Entry 4Y8Q (X-ray diffraction, 2.60 A resolution); this record covers chains H and Z of the 32 polymer chains in the assembly.

# Chain H
Name: Proteasome subunit beta type-2
Source organism: Saccharomyces cerevisiae (strain ATCC 204508 / S288c)
Notes: EC 3.4.25.1
UniProt: P25043 (PSB2_YEAST); residues 1-232 here correspond to UniProt positions 30-261 (UniProt number = residue number + 29)
Chain sequence (232 residues; row label = number of the first residue in the row):
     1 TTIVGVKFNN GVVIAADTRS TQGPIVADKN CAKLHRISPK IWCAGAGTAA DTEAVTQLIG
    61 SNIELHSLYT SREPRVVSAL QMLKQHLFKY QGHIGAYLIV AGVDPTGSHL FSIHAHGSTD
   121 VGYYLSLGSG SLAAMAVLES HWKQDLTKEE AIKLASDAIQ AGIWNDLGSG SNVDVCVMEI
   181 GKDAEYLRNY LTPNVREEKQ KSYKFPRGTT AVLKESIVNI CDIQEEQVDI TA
Not modelled in the structure: 223-232
Swiss-Prot annotation at these positions:
  - active site: Thr1 (Nucleophile)

# Chain Z
Name: Proteasome subunit beta type-6
Source organism: Saccharomyces cerevisiae (strain ATCC 204508 / S288c)
Notes: EC 3.4.25.1
UniProt: P23724 (PSB6_YEAST); residues 1-222 here correspond to UniProt positions 20-241 (UniProt number = residue number + 19)
Chain sequence (222 residues; each row starts with the number of its first residue):
     1 QFNPYGDNGG TILGIAGEDF AVLAGDTRNI TDYSINSRYE PKVFDCGDNI VMSANGFAAD
    61 GDALVKRFKN SVKWYHFDHN DKKLSINSAA RNIQHLLYGK RFFPYYVHTI IAGLDEDGKG
   121 AVYSFDPVGS YEREQCRAGG AAASLIMPFL DNQVNFKNQY EPGTNGKVKK PLKYLSVEEV
   181 IKLVRDSFTS ATERHIQVGD GLEILIVTKD GVRKEFYELK RD
Ion coordination: Mg2+: Thr192, Val198

# How chain H and chain Z interact
Residue-residue contacts (57):
  Arg19(H) with Ile196(Z); Asp222(Z), salt bridge
  Pro24(H) with Arg194(Z); His195(Z); Ile196(Z), hydrogen bond (backbone-backbone)
  Ile25(H) with Arg194(Z); His195(Z)
  Val26(H) with Glu193(Z); Arg194(Z), hydrogen bond (backbone-side chain); Ile196(Z), hydrophobic
  Ala27(H) with Arg194(Z), hydrogen bond (backbone-side chain)
  Lys29(H) with Glu193(Z), salt bridge; Arg194(Z)
  Ile163(H) with Asp222(Z)
  Trp164(H) with Ile35(Z); Arg38(Z), hydrogen bond (backbone-side chain); Arg221(Z); Asp222(Z)
  Asn165(H) with Tyr33(Z); Arg38(Z)
  Asp166(H) with Tyr33(Z); Asp222(Z)
  Leu167(H) with Arg28(Z); Ile30(Z), hydrophobic; Asp32(Z); Tyr33(Z), hydrogen bond (backbone-backbone); Ile35(Z), hydrophobic; Ile196(Z)
  Gly168(H) with Tyr33(Z)
  Ser169(H) with Asp222(Z)
  Gly170(H) with Asp222(Z)
  Ser171(H) with Asp222(Z), hydrogen bond (backbone-side chain)
  Asn194(H) with Lys220(Z), hydrogen bond (backbone-side chain); Asp222(Z)
  Arg196(H) with Thr189(Z), hydrogen bond; Ser190(Z), hydrogen bond; Glu193(Z)
  Glu197(H) with Arg185(Z), salt bridge
  Lys199(H) with Asp186(Z)
  Gln200(H) with Lys182(Z); Arg185(Z), hydrogen bond; Asp186(Z), hydrogen bond (backbone-side chain)
  Lys201(H) with Glu179(Z); Asp186(Z), hydrogen bond (backbone-side chain)
  Tyr203(H) with Phe149(Z); Gln153(Z); Leu183(Z); Asp186(Z), hydrogen bond
  Phe205(H) with Asn152(Z); Gln153(Z); Gln159(Z)
  Arg207(H) with Pro162(Z)
  Gly208(H) with Pro162(Z)
  Thr209(H) with Gln159(Z); Tyr160(Z), hydrogen bond (backbone-backbone)
  Ala211(H) with Tyr160(Z), hydrophobic; Gly166(Z)
Also at the interface, not in a pair above, chain H (33 interface residues in all): Thr21, Gly23, Asp28, Ser129, Val195, Pro206
Also at the interface, not in a pair above, chain Z (32 interface residues in all): Ser34, Leu145, Asn158, Glu161, Glu218

# Overview
Chain H and chain Z form an interface of 33 and 32 residues respectively, with 14 hydrogen bonds and 3 salt
bridges. Polar pairs include Arg19(H)-Asp222(Z), Lys29(H)-Glu193(Z) and Glu197(H)-Arg185(Z). Thr192(Z) and
Val198(Z) coordinate Mg2+. UniProt lists active-site residue Thr1(H) on chain H.
Chain H is Proteasome subunit beta type-2 and chain Z is Proteasome subunit beta type-6, both from
Saccharomyces cerevisiae (strain ATCC 204508 / S288c); the structure, Yeast 20S proteasome beta7-delta7_Cter
mutant in complex with Ac-PAY-ep, was determined by X-ray diffraction together with 4Y69, 4Y6A, 4Y6V, 4Y6Z,
4Y70, 4Y74 and 34 further entries from the same study.
